5Y27 - chains A and B; structure by X-ray diffraction, 1.90 A resolution.

== Chain A ==
Name: DNA polymerase epsilon subunit D
Source organism: Schizosaccharomyces pombe (strain 972 / ATCC 24843)
Notes: EC 2.7.7.7
Reference sequence: P87174 (DPB4_SCHPO); residues 2-210 here = UniProt positions 2-210
Chain sequence (241 residues; row label = number of the first residue in the row; numbering starts at 0):
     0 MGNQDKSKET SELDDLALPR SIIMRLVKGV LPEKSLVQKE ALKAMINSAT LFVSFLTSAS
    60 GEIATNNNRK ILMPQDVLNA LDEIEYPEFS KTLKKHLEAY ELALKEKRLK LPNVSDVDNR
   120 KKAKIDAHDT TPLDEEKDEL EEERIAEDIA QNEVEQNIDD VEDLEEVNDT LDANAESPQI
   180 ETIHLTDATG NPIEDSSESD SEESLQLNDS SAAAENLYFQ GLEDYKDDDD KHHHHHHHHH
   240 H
Disordered / not traced: 0-8, 107-240
Modified residues: Mse0 (selenomethionine); Mse23, Mse44, Mse72 (selenomethionine; parent Met)
Sequence notes: expression tag (0-1, 211-240)

== Chain B ==
Name: Putative transcription factor C16C4.22
Source organism: Schizosaccharomyces pombe
Reference sequence: C6Y4D0 (YCGV_SCHPO); residues 1-87 here = UniProt positions 1-87
Chain sequence (92 residues; row label = number of the first residue in the row; numbers below 1 keep their minus sign (Gly-4 is residue -4)):
    -4 GPLGSMEKTY GKTVLPLSRV KRIIKQDEDV HYCSNASALL ISVATELFVE KLATEAYQLA
    56 KLQKRKGIRY RDVEDVVRKD DQFEFLSDLF SI
Modified residues: Mse1 (selenomethionine)
Sequence notes: expression tag (-4 to 0)
What the authors report for this chain:
  - mutagenesis - L10A/I18A/L35A/F43A/L47A/F80A: abolished binding to DNA polymerase epsilon subunit D (chain A)

== Interface between chain A and chain B ==
Residue-residue contacts - 102 pairs, chain A then chain B:
  Leu12(A) - Leu84(B)  hydrophobic
  Asp14(A) - Arg14(B)  hydrogen bond (backbone-side chain)
  Asp14(A) - Arg17(B)  salt bridge
  Leu15(A) - Arg14(B)
  Leu15(A) - Arg17(B)
  Leu15(A) - Ile18(B)
  Ala16(A) - Arg14(B)  hydrogen bond (backbone-side chain)
  Leu17(A) - Arg14(B)
  Pro18(A) - Pro11(B)
  Ile21(A) - Val9(B)
  Ile21(A) - Leu10(B)  hydrophobic
  Ile21(A) - Pro11(B)
  Leu25(A) - Val44(B)  hydrophobic
  Val26(A) - Val44(B)  hydrophobic
  Val26(A) - Ala48(B)  hydrophobic
  Val29(A) - Glu45(B)
  Val29(A) - Ala48(B)  hydrophobic
  Val29(A) - Thr49(B)
  Leu30(A) - Tyr52(B)  hydrophobic
  Leu30(A) - Ile63(B)  hydrophobic
  Pro31(A) - Tyr52(B)
  Ser34(A) - Lys61(B)  hydrogen bond (side chain-backbone)
  Leu35(A) - Lys61(B)
  Leu35(A) - Gly62(B)
  Leu35(A) - Ile63(B)  hydrogen bond (backbone-backbone)
  Gln37(A) - Ile63(B)  hydrogen bond (backbone-backbone)
  Gln37(A) - Arg64(B)
  Glu39(A) - Tyr65(B)
  Ala40(A) - Ile63(B)  hydrophobic
  Ala40(A) - Arg64(B)
  Ala40(A) - Tyr65(B)
  Ala43(A) - Tyr65(B)  hydrophobic
  Ala43(A) - Phe85(B)  hydrophobic
  Mse44(A) - Leu47(B)  hydrophobic
  Asn46(A) - Leu84(B)
  Ser47(A) - Phe43(B)
  Ser47(A) - Leu47(B)
  Ser47(A) - Leu81(B)
  Ser47(A) - Leu84(B)
  Ser47(A) - Phe85(B)
  Ala48(A) - Thr40(B)
  Ala48(A) - Phe43(B)
  Ala48(A) - Val44(B)  hydrophobic
  Thr49(A) - Ile18(B)
  Leu50(A) - Phe80(B)
  Leu50(A) - Leu81(B)  hydrophobic
  Leu50(A) - Leu84(B)  hydrophobic
  Phe51(A) - Ala39(B)
  Phe51(A) - Thr40(B)
  Phe51(A) - Phe43(B)  hydrophobic
  Phe51(A) - Phe80(B)
  Val52(A) - Ile18(B)  hydrophobic
  Val52(A) - Ile19(B)  hydrophobic
  Val52(A) - Thr40(B)
  Ser53(A) - Ile18(B)
  Phe54(A) - Phe80(B)  hydrophobic
  Leu55(A) - Ala39(B)  hydrophobic
  Thr56(A) - Ile19(B)
  Thr56(A) - Asp22(B)
  Thr56(A) - Ile36(B)
  Ser57(A) - Asp22(B)
  Lys69(A) - His26(B)
  Lys69(A) - Tyr27(B)  hydrogen bond (backbone-backbone)
  Ile70(A) - Tyr27(B)
  Leu71(A) - Val25(B)  hydrophobic
  Leu71(A) - Tyr27(B)  hydrogen bond (backbone-backbone)
  Leu71(A) - Cys28(B)  hydrophobic
  Leu71(A) - Ser29(B)  hydrogen bond (backbone-backbone)
  Leu71(A) - Ser32(B)  hydrogen bond (backbone-side chain)
  Mse72(A) - Ser32(B)  hydrogen bond (backbone-side chain)
  Pro73(A) - Ser29(B)
  Pro73(A) - Ala31(B)  hydrophobic
  Pro73(A) - Ser32(B)
  Pro73(A) - Leu35(B)
  Val76(A) - Ser32(B)
  Val76(A) - Ile36(B)  hydrophobic
  Glu84(A) - Gln77(B)  hydrogen bond (backbone-side chain)
  Tyr85(A) - Phe43(B)
  Tyr85(A) - Lys46(B)
  Tyr85(A) - Gln77(B)  hydrogen bond (side chain-backbone)
  Tyr85(A) - Phe78(B)
  Tyr85(A) - Phe80(B)
  Glu87(A) - Lys46(B)  salt bridge
  Glu87(A) - Gln77(B)  hydrogen bond
  Phe88(A) - Ala39(B)
  Phe88(A) - Leu42(B)
  Phe88(A) - Phe43(B)
  Thr91(A) - Leu42(B)
  Leu92(A) - Leu35(B)
  Leu92(A) - Leu42(B)  hydrophobic
  Lys94(A) - Tyr5(B)  hydrogen bond
  His95(A) - Tyr5(B)
  His95(A) - Gly6(B)  hydrogen bond (side chain-backbone)
  His95(A) - Lys7(B)
  His95(A) - Val38(B)
  Leu96(A) - Leu35(B)
  Ala98(A) - Tyr5(B)
  Ala98(A) - Gly6(B)
  Tyr99(A) - Gly6(B)
  Tyr99(A) - Asn30(B)  hydrogen bond
  Tyr99(A) - Ala31(B)
  Tyr99(A) - Leu34(B)  hydrophobic
Other interface residues (no listed pair), chain A (52 interface residues in all): Ile22, Val36, Gly60, Leu77
Other interface residues (no listed pair), chain B (50 interface residues in all): Lys3, Val15, Gln21, Glu41, Val68
Interface features reported in the paper:
  - interface residues, chain A: Leu17(A), Leu30(A), Phe51(A), Phe54(A), Phe88(A), Leu92(A)
  - interface residues, chain B: Leu10(B), Ile18(B), Leu35(B), Phe43(B), Leu47(B), Phe80(B)

== In short ==
The interface between chain A and chain B involves 52 residues on one side and 50 on the other; the contacts
include 16 hydrogen bonds and 2 salt bridges. Polar contacts include Asp14(A)-Arg17(B), Glu87(A)-Lys46(B) and
Asp14(A)-Arg14(B). From the paper: L10A/I18A/L35A/F43A/L47A/F80A of chain B abolish binding to DNA polymerase
epsilon subunit D (chain A); interface residues Leu17(A), Leu30(A) and Leu10(B) among others.
Here chain A is DNA polymerase epsilon subunit D (Schizosaccharomyces pombe (strain 972 / ATCC 24843)) and
chain B is Putative transcription factor C16C4.22 (Schizosaccharomyces pombe). Entry 5Y27 (Crystal structure
of Se-Met Dpb4-Dpb3) was determined by X-ray diffraction, deposited together with 5Y26.
